5UAG - chains D and E of the 6 polymer chains in the assembly; structure by X-ray diffraction, 3.40 A resolution.

== Chain D ==
Name: DNA-directed RNA polymerase subunit beta'
Organism: Escherichia coli (strain K12)
Notes: EC 2.7.7.6
Reference sequence: P0A8T7 (RPOC_ECOLI); residue numbers follow UniProt; this construct covers 1-1407
Chain sequence (1407 residues; numbered 1 to 1407; the number before each row is that of its first residue):
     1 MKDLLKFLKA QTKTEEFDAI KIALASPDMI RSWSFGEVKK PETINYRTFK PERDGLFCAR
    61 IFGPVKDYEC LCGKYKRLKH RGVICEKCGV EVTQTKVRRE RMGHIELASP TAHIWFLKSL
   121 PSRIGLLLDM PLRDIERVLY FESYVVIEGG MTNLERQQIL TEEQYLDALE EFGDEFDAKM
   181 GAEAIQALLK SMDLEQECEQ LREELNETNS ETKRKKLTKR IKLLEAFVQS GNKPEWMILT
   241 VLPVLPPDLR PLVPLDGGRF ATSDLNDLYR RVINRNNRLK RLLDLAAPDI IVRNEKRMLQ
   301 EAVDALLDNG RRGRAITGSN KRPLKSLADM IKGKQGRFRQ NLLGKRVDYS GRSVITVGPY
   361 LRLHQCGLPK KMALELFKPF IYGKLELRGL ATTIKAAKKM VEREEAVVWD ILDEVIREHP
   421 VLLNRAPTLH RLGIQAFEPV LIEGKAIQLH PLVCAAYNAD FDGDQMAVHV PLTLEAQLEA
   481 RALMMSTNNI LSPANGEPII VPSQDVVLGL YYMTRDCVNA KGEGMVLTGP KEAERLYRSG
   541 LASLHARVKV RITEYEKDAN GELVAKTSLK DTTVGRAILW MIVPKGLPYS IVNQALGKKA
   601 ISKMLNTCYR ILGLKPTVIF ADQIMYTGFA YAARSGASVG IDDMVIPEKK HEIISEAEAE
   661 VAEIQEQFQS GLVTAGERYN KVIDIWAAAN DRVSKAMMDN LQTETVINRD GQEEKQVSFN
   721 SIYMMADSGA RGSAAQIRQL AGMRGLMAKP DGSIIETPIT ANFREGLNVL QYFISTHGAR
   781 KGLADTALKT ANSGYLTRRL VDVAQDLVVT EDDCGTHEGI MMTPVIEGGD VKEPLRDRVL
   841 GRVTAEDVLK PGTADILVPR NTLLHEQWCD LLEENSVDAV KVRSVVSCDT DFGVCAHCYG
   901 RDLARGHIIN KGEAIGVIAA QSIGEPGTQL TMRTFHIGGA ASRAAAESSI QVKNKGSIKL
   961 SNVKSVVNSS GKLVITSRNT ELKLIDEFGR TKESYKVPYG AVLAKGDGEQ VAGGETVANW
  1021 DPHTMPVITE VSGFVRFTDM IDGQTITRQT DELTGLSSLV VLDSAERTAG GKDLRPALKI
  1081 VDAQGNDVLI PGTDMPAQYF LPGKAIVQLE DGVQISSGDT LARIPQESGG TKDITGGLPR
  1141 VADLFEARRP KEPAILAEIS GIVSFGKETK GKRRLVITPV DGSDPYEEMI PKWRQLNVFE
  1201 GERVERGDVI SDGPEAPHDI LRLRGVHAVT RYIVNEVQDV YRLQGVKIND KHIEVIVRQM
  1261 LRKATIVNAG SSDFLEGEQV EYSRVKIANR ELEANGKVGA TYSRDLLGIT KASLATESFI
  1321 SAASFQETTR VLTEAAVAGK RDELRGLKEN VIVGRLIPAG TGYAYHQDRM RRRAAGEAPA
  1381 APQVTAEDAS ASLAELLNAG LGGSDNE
Disordered / not traced: 1-7, 933-1134, 1377-1407
UniProt features mapped onto this chain:
  - binding site (Zn(2+)): Cys70, Cys72, Cys85, Cys88, Cys814, Cys888, Cys895, Cys898
  - binding site (Mg(2+)): Asp460, Asp462, Asp464
  - modified residue: Lys983 (N6-acetyllysine)
  - mutagenesis: Gln504 (Q504P: Resistant to antibiotics salinamide A and B), Asn690 (N690D: Resistant to antibiotics salinamide A and B), Met697 (M697V: Resistant to antibiotics salinamide A and B), Ala735 (A735T: Resistant to antibiotics salinamide A and B), Arg738 (R738C/H/P/S: Resistant to antibiotics salinamide A and B), Ala748 (A748E: Resistant to antibiotics salinamide A and B), Pro758 (P758S/T: Resistant to antibiotics salinamide A and B), Phe763 (F763C: Resistant to antibiotics salinamide A and B), Ser775 (S775A: Resistant to antibiotics salinamide A and B), Ala779 (A779T/V: Resistant to antibiotics salinamide A and B), Arg780 (R780C: Resistant to antibiotics salinamide A and B), Gly782 (G782A/C: Resistant to antibiotics salinamide A and B), 1 further mutagenesis entry in UniProt
Metal / ion sites: Zn2+ site 1: Cys70, Cys72, Cys85, Cys88; Mg2+ site 1 near Asp460 (its only coordinating residue here); Mg2+ site 2: Asp462, Asp464; Zn2+ site 2: Cys814, Cys888, Cys895, Cys898

== Chain E ==
Name: DNA-directed RNA polymerase subunit omega
Organism: Escherichia coli (strain K12)
Notes: EC 2.7.7.6
Reference sequence: P0A800 (RPOZ_ECOLI); residues 2-91 here = UniProt positions 2-91
Chain sequence (90 residues; row label = number of the first residue in the row):
     2 ARVTVQDAVE KIGNRFDLVL VAARRARQMQ VGGKDPLVPE ENDKTTVIAL REIEEGLINN
    62 QILDVRERQE QQEQEAAELQ AVTAIAEGRR
Disordered / not traced: 91

== How chain D and chain E interact ==
Residue-residue contacts (51):
  His364(D) - Val4(E)
  Glu414(D) - Lys45(E)  hydrogen bond (backbone-side chain)
  Val415(D) - Lys45(E)
  Ile416(D) - Lys45(E)
  Arg417(D) - Asp44(E)  salt bridge
  Arg417(D) - Lys45(E)
  Glu418(D) - Ala2(E)
  Glu418(D) - Asp44(E)
  Glu418(D) - Lys45(E)
  Glu418(D) - Val48(E)
  Glu438(D) - Ala2(E)
  Leu474(D) - Ala27(E)  hydrophobic
  Leu474(D) - Arg28(E)
  Leu474(D) - Gln31(E)
  Glu475(D) - Arg28(E)  salt bridge
  Gln477(D) - Thr47(E)
  Leu478(D) - Val20(E)
  Leu478(D) - Ala23(E)
  Leu478(D) - Ala24(E)
  Leu478(D) - Thr47(E)
  Glu479(D) - Val20(E)
  Arg481(D) - Arg3(E)  hydrogen bond (side chain-backbone)
  Arg481(D) - Val6(E)
  Arg481(D) - Thr47(E)
  Arg481(D) - Leu51(E)
  Ala482(D) - Val6(E)  hydrophobic
  Ala482(D) - Arg16(E)
  Ala482(D) - Val20(E)  hydrophobic
  Leu483(D) - Phe17(E)  hydrophobic
  Thr487(D) - Val4(E)  hydrogen bond (side chain-backbone)
  Asn488(D) - Val6(E)
  Asn488(D) - Arg16(E)  hydrogen bond (backbone-side chain)
  Leu614(D) - Thr5(E)
  Leu614(D) - Gln7(E)
  Lys615(D) - Thr5(E)
  Lys615(D) - Gln7(E)
  Lys615(D) - Asp8(E)
  Leu903(D) - Arg16(E)
  Arg905(D) - Val10(E)
  Arg905(D) - Gly14(E)
  Arg905(D) - Arg16(E)
  His907(D) - Glu11(E)  salt bridge
  Asn910(D) - Gly14(E)  hydrogen bond (side chain-backbone)
  Asn910(D) - Asn15(E)  hydrogen bond (side chain-backbone)
  Asn910(D) - Arg16(E)
  Lys911(D) - Asn15(E)
  Lys911(D) - Phe17(E)
  Gly912(D) - Phe17(E)
  Glu913(D) - Phe17(E)
  Gly1360(D) - Phe17(E)
  Thr1361(D) - Leu21(E)
Interface residues without a listed pair, chain D (34 interface residues in all): Arg431, Thr473, Met485, Asn489, Val618, Ala1364
Interface residues without a listed pair, chain E (28 interface residues in all): Glu42, Asn43, Thr46

== Summary ==
34 residues of chain D and 28 residues of chain E are in contact; the contacts include 6 hydrogen bonds and 3
salt bridges. Polar contacts include Arg417(D)-Asp44(E), Glu475(D)-Arg28(E) and His907(D)-Glu11(E).
Chain D is DNA-directed RNA polymerase subunit beta' and chain E is DNA-directed RNA polymerase subunit omega,
both from Escherichia coli (strain K12); the structure, Escherichia coli RNA polymerase mutant - RpoB D516V,
was determined by X-ray diffraction (same publication as 5UAC, 5UAH, 5UAJ, 5UAL and 5UAQ).
